PDB entry 8JSG | electron microscopy, 4.60 A resolution (low resolution: residue-level contacts below are approximate; hydrogen-bond / salt-bridge calls are withheld) | chains g and r of the 22 polymer chains in the assembly

== Chain g ==
Molecule: 16S ribosomal RNA
Source organism: Escherichia coli
Sequence (1540 nucleotides; row label = number of the first residue in the row):
     1 AAAUUGAAGA GUUUGAUCAU GGCUCAGAUU GAACGCUGGC GGCAGGCCUA ACACAUGCAA
    61 GUCGAACGGU AACAGGAAGA AGCUUGCUUC UUUGCUGACG AGUGGCGGAC GGGUGAGUAA
   121 UGUCUGGGAA ACUGCCUGAU GGAGGGGGAU AACUACUGGA AACGGUAGCU AAUACCGCAU
   181 AACGUCGCAA GACCAAAGAG GGGGACCUUC GGGCCUCUUG CCAUCGGAUG UGCCCAGAUG
   241 GGAUUAGCUA GUAGGUGGGG UAACGGCUCA CCUAGGCGAC GAUCCCUAGC UGGUCUGAGA
   301 GGAUGACCAG CCACACUGGA ACUGAGACAC GGUCCAGACU CCUACGGGAG GCAGCAGUGG
   361 GGAAUAUUGC ACAAUGGGCG CAAGCCUGAU GCAGCCAUGC CGCGUGUAUG AAGAAGGCCU
   421 UCGGGUUGUA AAGUACUUUC AGCGGGGAGG AAGGGAGUAA AGUUAAUACC UUUGCUCAUU
   481 GACGUUACCC GCAGAAGAAG CACCGGCUAA CUCCGUGCCA GCAGCCGCGG UAAUACGGAG
   541 GGUGCAAGCG UUAAUCGGAA UUACUGGGCG UAAAGCGCAC GCAGGCGGUU UGUUAAGUCA
   601 GAUGUGAAAU CCCCGGGCUC AACCUGGGAA CUGCAUCUGA UACUGGCAAG CUUGAGUCUC
   661 GUAGAGGGGG GUAGAAUUCC AGGUGUAGCG GUGAAAUGCG UAGAGAUCUG GAGGAAUACC
   721 GGUGGCGAAG GCGGCCCCCU GGACGAAGAC UGACGCUCAG GUGCGAAAGC GUGGGGAGCA
   781 AACAGGAUUA GAUACCCUGG UAGUCCACGC CGUAAACGAU GUCGACUUGG AGGUUGUGCC
   841 CUUGAGGCGU GGCUUCCGGA GCUAACGCGU UAAGUCGACC GCCUGGGGAG UACGGCCGCA
   901 AGGUUAAAAC UCAAAUGAAA UGACGGGGGC CCGCACAAGC GGUGGAGCAU GUGGUUUAAU
   961 UCGAUGCAAC GCGAAGAACC UUACCUGGUC UUGACAUCCA CGGAAGUUUU CAGAGAUGAG
  1021 AAUGUGCCUU CGGGAACCGU GAGACAGGUG CUGCAUGGCU GUCGUCAGCU CGUGUUGUGA
  1081 AAUGUUGGGU UAAGUCCCGC AACGAGCGCA ACCCUUAUCC UUUGUUGCCA GCGGUCCGGC
  1141 CGGGAACUCA AAGGAGACUG CCAGUGAUAA ACUGGAGGAA GGUGGGGAUG ACGUCAAGUC
  1201 AUCAUGGCCC UUACGACCAG GGCUACACAC GUGCUACAAU GGCGCAUACA AAGAGAAGCG
  1261 ACCUCGCGAG AGCAAGCGGA CCUCAUAAAG UGCGUCGUAG UCCGGAUUGG AGUCUGCAAC
  1321 UCGACUCCAU GAAGUCGGAA UCGCUAGUAA UCGUGGAUCA GAAUGCCACG GUGAAUACGU
  1381 UCCCGGGCCU UGUACACACC GCCCGUCACA CCAUGGGAGU GGGUUGCAAA AGAAGUAGGU
  1441 AGCUUAACCU UCGGGAGGGC GCUUACCACU UUGUGAUUCA UGACUGGGGU GAAGUCGUAA
  1501 CAAGGUAACC GUAGGGGAAC CUGCGGUUGG AUCACCUCCU
Disordered / not traced: 1

== Chain r ==
Protein: Small ribosomal subunit protein uS10
Source organism: Escherichia coli
UniProt: P0A7R5 (RS10_ECOLI); numbering as in UniProt (aligned over 1-102)
Sequence (102 residues; each row starts with the number of its first residue):
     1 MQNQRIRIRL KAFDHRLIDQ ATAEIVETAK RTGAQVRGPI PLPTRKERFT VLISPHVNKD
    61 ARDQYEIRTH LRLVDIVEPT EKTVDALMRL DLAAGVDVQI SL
Disordered / not traced: 1-4

== How chain g and chain r interact ==
Contacting residue pairs (49; chain g residue first):
  C972(g) - Val57(r)
  C972(g) - Asn58(r)
  C972(g) - Lys59(r)
  G973(g) - Leu52(r)
  G973(g) - Pro55(r)
  G973(g) - His56(r)
  G973(g) - Val57(r)
  G973(g) - Lys59(r)
  A975(g) - Arg62(r)
  U1060(g) - Ser54(r)
  U1060(g) - Asn58(r)
  U1123(g) - Gly38(r)
  U1123(g) - Pro39(r)
  U1123(g) - Pro41(r)
  G1124(g) - Arg37(r)
  G1124(g) - Gly38(r)
  G1124(g) - Pro39(r)
  G1124(g) - Ile40(r)
  U1125(g) - Ile40(r)
  U1125(g) - Asp75(r)
  U1126(g) - Arg9(r)
  U1126(g) - Asp75(r)
  A1150(g) - Pro41(r)
  A1150(g) - Leu42(r)
  A1150(g) - Pro43(r)
  A1151(g) - Pro41(r)
  A1151(g) - Leu42(r)
  A1151(g) - Pro43(r)
  A1151(g) - Thr44(r)
  A1151(g) - Arg72(r)
  A1152(g) - His15(r)
  A1152(g) - Asp19(r)
  A1152(g) - His70(r)
  A1152(g) - Arg72(r)
  G1153(g) - His15(r)
  G1153(g) - Arg16(r)
  G1198(g) - Pro55(r)
  G1198(g) - His56(r)
  G1253(g) - Lys46(r)
  A1254(g) - Lys46(r)
  A1254(g) - Glu47(r)
  G1278(g) - Gln99(r)
  G1279(g) - Arg9(r)
  G1279(g) - Gln99(r)
  A1280(g) - Arg9(r)
  C1366(g) - Lys59(r)
  C1366(g) - Arg62(r)
  C1367(g) - Lys59(r)
  C1367(g) - Arg62(r)
Also at the interface, not in a pair above, chain g (24 interface residues in all): G963, A964, G1061, U1122
Also at the interface, not in a pair above, chain r (31 interface residues in all): Lys11, Thr50, Ile53, Ala61, Leu73

== Overview ==
Chain g and chain r form an interface of 24 and 31 residues respectively.
Here chain g is 16S ribosomal RNA and chain r is Small ribosomal subunit protein uS10, both from Escherichia
coli. Entry 8JSG (Structure of the 30S-IF3 complex from Escherichia coli) was determined by electron
microscopy, deposited together with 8JSH.
